3I4D - chains L and M of the 3 polymer chains in the assembly; structure by X-ray diffraction, 2.01 A resolution.

# Chain L
Molecule: Reaction center protein L chain
Organism: Rhodobacter sphaeroides
UniProt: P0C0Y8 (RCEL_RHOSH); residues 1-281 here correspond to UniProt positions 2-282 (UniProt number = residue number + 1)
Sequence (281 residues; row label = number of the first residue in the row):
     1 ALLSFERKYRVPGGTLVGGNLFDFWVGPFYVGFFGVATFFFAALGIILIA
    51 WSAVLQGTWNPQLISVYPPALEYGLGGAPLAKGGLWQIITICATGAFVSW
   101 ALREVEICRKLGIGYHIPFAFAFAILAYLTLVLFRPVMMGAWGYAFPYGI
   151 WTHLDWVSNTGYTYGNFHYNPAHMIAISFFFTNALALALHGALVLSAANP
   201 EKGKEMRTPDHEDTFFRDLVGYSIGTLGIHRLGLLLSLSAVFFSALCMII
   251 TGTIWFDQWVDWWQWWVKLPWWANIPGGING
Bound ions: Fe ion: His190, His230 (shared with His219(M), Glu234(M), His266(M) of chain M)
Small-molecule neighbours:
  - bacteriochlorophyll a (BCL), molecule 1: Ile46, Ile49, Phe97, Tyr128, Leu131, Phe146, Ile150, Trp151, His153, Leu154, Trp156, Val157
  - bacteriochlorophyll a (BCL), molecule 2: Phe97, Phe121, Ala124, Ile125, Ala127, Tyr128, Leu131, Trp156, Val157, Ser158, Thr160, Gly161, Tyr162, Asn166, Phe167, His168, His173, Ala176, Ile177, Phe180, Phe181, Val241, Ser244, Ala245, Cys247, Met248
  - bacteriochlorophyll a (BCL), molecule 3: Val157, Tyr162, His168, Phe181
  - bacteriochlorophyll a (BCL), molecule 4: His168, Met174, Ile177, Ser178, Phe181, Thr182, Leu185
  - bacteriopheophytin a (BPH), molecule 1: Thr38, Phe41, Ala42, Gly45, Ile49, Ile89, Cys92, Ala93, Ala96, Phe97, Trp100, Glu104, Ile117, Ala120, Phe121, Phe123, Ala124, Tyr128, Phe146, Tyr148, Gly149, Ile150, His153, Phe180, Ser237, Leu238, Val241
  - bacteriopheophytin a (BPH), molecule 2: Phe181, Ala184, Leu185, Ala188, Leu189, Phe216, Leu219, Val220
  - 1,4-diethylene dioxide (DIO): Pro171, Ile250, Ile254, Trp255, Trp259, Trp262
  - (2R,3S)-heptane-1,2,3-triol (HT3): Thr58, Asn60, Leu63
  - heptane-1,2,3-triol (HTO): Ile46, Ile49, Ala50, Trp59, Ile64
  - ubiquinone-10 (U10), molecule 1: Val26, Phe29, Tyr30, Val31, Gly35, Val36, Thr38, Phe39, Ala42, Ala43, Ile46, Ile47, Ala50, Trp59, Trp100, Arg103
  - ubiquinone-10 (U10), molecule 2: Met174, Ile175, Ser178, Phe179, Thr182, Leu185, Ala186, Leu189, His190, Leu193, Val194, Glu212, Asp213, Phe216, Tyr222, Ser223, Ile224, Gly225, Thr226, Ile229, Leu232
  - ubiquinone-1 (UQ1): Trp263, Trp265, Trp266

# Chain M
Molecule: Reaction center protein M chain
Organism: Rhodobacter sphaeroides
UniProt: P0C0Y9 (RCEM_RHOSH); residues 1-307 here correspond to UniProt positions 2-308 (UniProt number = residue number + 1)
Sequence (307 residues; row label = number of the first residue in the row):
     1 AEYQNIFSQVQVRGPADLGMTEDVNLANRSGVGPFSTLLGWFGNAQLGPI
    51 YLGSLGVLSLFSGLMWFFTIGIWFWYQAGWNPAVFLRDLFFFSLEPPAPE
   101 YGLSFAAPLKEGGLWLIASFFMFVAVWSWWGRTYLRAQALGMGKHTAWAF
   151 LSAIWLWMVLGFIRPILMGSWSEAVPYGIFSHLDWTNNFSLVHGNLFYNP
   201 FHGLSIAFLYGSALLFAMHGATILAVSRFGGERELEQIADRGTAAERAAL
   251 FWRWTMGFNATMEGIHRWAIWMAVLVTLTGGIGILLSGTVVDNWYVWGQN
   301 HGMAPLN
Disordered / not traced: 303-307
Bound ions: K+: Val192, Asp292; Fe ion: His219, Glu234, His266 (shared with His190(L), His230(L) of chain L)
Small-molecule neighbours:
  - bacteriochlorophyll a (BCL), molecule 1: Trp66, Met122, Val126, Phe150, Ala153, Ile154, Leu156, Trp157, Leu160, Trp185, Thr186, Asn187, Phe189, Ser190, Asn195, Leu196, Phe197, His202, Ser205, Ile206, Leu209, Tyr210, Val276, Thr277, Gly280, Gly281, Ile284
  - bacteriochlorophyll a (BCL), molecule 2: Met122, Trp157, Leu160, Val175, Ile179, His182, Leu183, Trp185, Thr186
  - bacteriochlorophyll a (BCL), molecule 3: Thr186, Phe197, Leu209, Tyr210
  - bacteriochlorophyll a (BCL), molecule 4: Phe197, Gly203, Ile206, Ala207, Tyr210, Gly211, Leu214
  - bacteriopheophytin a (BPH), molecule 1: Ser59, Leu60, Gly63, Leu64, Trp66, Phe67, Ala125, Val126, Trp129, Thr133, Thr146, Ala149, Phe150, Ser152, Ala153, Ala273, Val274, Thr277
  - bacteriopheophytin a (BPH), molecule 2: Tyr210, Ala213, Leu214, Ala217, Met218, Trp252, Thr255, Met256
  - spheroidene (SPO): Trp66, Phe67, Phe68, Ile70, Gly71, Ile72, Phe74, Trp75, Phe85, Leu89, Phe105, Trp115, Leu116, Ser119, Phe120, Met122, Phe123, Trp157, Met158, Leu160, Gly161, Phe162, Trp171, Val175, Pro176, Tyr177, Gly178, Ile179, His182
  - ubiquinone-10 (U10), molecule 1: Trp66, Phe67, Phe85, Leu86, Leu89, Phe90, Ile179
  - ubiquinone-10 (U10), molecule 2: Leu214, Leu215, Met218, His219, Thr222, Ile223, Ala245, Ala248, Ala249, Trp252, Thr255, Met256, Phe258, Asn259, Ala260, Thr261, Met262, Ile265, Trp268, Met272
  - ubiquinone-1 (UQ1): Leu86, Arg87, Leu89, Phe90, Phe91
Swiss-Prot annotation at these positions:
  - binding site ((7R,8Z)-bacteriochlorophyll b): His182, His202
  - binding site (Fe cation): His219, Glu234, His266
  - binding site (a ubiquinone): Trp252

# How chain L and chain M interact
Residue-residue contacts - 221 pairs, chain L then chain M:
  Ala1(L) - Arg253(M)  hydrogen bond (backbone-side chain)
  Leu2(L) - Arg253(M)
  Leu3(L) - Leu250(M)  hydrophobic
  Leu3(L) - Arg253(M)
  Leu3(L) - Asn259(M)
  Phe5(L) - Arg241(M)
  Phe5(L) - Glu246(M)
  Glu6(L) - Leu250(M)
  Glu6(L) - Arg253(M)  salt bridge
  Glu6(L) - Trp254(M)  hydrogen bond
  Lys8(L) - Glu246(M)  salt bridge
  Tyr9(L) - Thr243(M)  hydrogen bond
  Tyr9(L) - Glu246(M)  hydrogen bond
  Tyr9(L) - Arg247(M)
  Tyr9(L) - Leu250(M)  hydrophobic
  Tyr9(L) - Trp254(M)
  Arg10(L) - Arg253(M)
  Arg10(L) - Trp254(M)
  Trp25(L) - Trp254(M)
  Pro28(L) - Arg253(M)
  Pro28(L) - Trp254(M)
  Pro28(L) - Gly257(M)
  Phe29(L) - Trp254(M)
  Phe29(L) - Thr255(M)
  Phe29(L) - Met256(M)
  Phe29(L) - Gly257(M)
  Tyr30(L) - Trp254(M)  hydrogen bond (backbone-backbone)
  Trp100(L) - Thr255(M)
  Arg103(L) - Trp254(M)  hydrogen bond (side chain-backbone)
  Arg103(L) - Thr255(M)  hydrogen bond (side chain-backbone)
  Glu104(L) - Phe251(M)
  Glu104(L) - Thr255(M)
  Ile107(L) - Phe251(M)  hydrophobic
  Ile107(L) - Trp254(M)
  Ile107(L) - Thr255(M)
  Cys108(L) - Phe251(M)  hydrophobic
  Lys110(L) - Trp254(M)
  Leu111(L) - Arg247(M)  hydrogen bond (backbone-side chain)
  Leu111(L) - Leu250(M)
  Leu111(L) - Phe251(M)
  Leu111(L) - Trp254(M)  hydrophobic
  Gly112(L) - Arg228(M)  hydrogen bond (backbone-side chain)
  Gly112(L) - Phe229(M)
  Ile113(L) - Ala225(M)
  Ile113(L) - Val226(M)  hydrophobic
  Ile113(L) - Arg228(M)
  Ile113(L) - Phe229(M)  hydrophobic
  Ile113(L) - Arg247(M)
  Ile113(L) - Phe251(M)  hydrophobic
  Gly114(L) - Ala225(M)  hydrogen bond (backbone-backbone)
  Gly114(L) - Arg228(M)
  Tyr115(L) - Glu2(M)
  His116(L) - Gln4(M)  hydrogen bond (side chain-backbone)
  His116(L) - Ala221(M)
  His116(L) - Leu224(M)
  His116(L) - Ala225(M)
  Ile117(L) - Ala221(M)  hydrophobic
  Ile117(L) - Thr222(M)
  Ile117(L) - Phe251(M)  hydrophobic
  Ile117(L) - Trp252(M)  hydrophobic
  Trp151(L) - Phe197(M)
  Leu154(L) - Phe197(M)
  Val157(L) - Phe197(M)  hydrophobic
  Ser158(L) - Phe197(M)
  Tyr162(L) - Asn187(M)  hydrogen bond
  Tyr162(L) - Leu191(M)
  Asn166(L) - Leu183(M)
  Asn166(L) - Asn187(M)
  His168(L) - Leu183(M)  hydrogen bond (side chain-backbone)
  His168(L) - Thr186(M)
  Tyr169(L) - Phe180(M)
  Tyr169(L) - Asp184(M)  hydrogen bond
  Met174(L) - Leu183(M)  hydrophobic
  Phe180(L) - Leu209(M)
  Phe180(L) - Ala213(M)  hydrophobic
  Asn183(L) - Ser212(M)  hydrogen bond (side chain-backbone)
  Asn183(L) - Ala213(M)
  Asn183(L) - Phe216(M)
  Ala184(L) - Leu209(M)  hydrophobic
  Ala184(L) - Ala273(M)
  Ala186(L) - Phe216(M)
  Leu187(L) - Ser212(M)
  Leu187(L) - Phe216(M)
  Leu187(L) - Ala269(M)  hydrophobic
  Ala188(L) - Ala273(M)
  His190(L) - His219(M)
  His190(L) - Glu234(M)  salt bridge
  His190(L) - His266(M)  hydrogen bond
  Gly191(L) - His266(M)
  Ala192(L) - His145(M)
  Ala192(L) - Thr146(M)
  Ala192(L) - Ile270(M)  hydrophobic
  Leu193(L) - Met142(M)  hydrophobic
  Val194(L) - Glu234(M)
  Val194(L) - Leu235(M)
  Val194(L) - His266(M)
  Leu195(L) - His145(M)
  Leu195(L) - Glu263(M)
  Leu195(L) - His266(M)
  Leu195(L) - Arg267(M)
  Leu195(L) - Ile270(M)  hydrophobic
  Ser196(L) - Met142(M)
  Ser196(L) - Gly143(M)  hydrogen bond (backbone-backbone)
  Ser196(L) - His145(M)
  Ala197(L) - Leu235(M)  hydrophobic
  Ala198(L) - Leu235(M)
  Asn199(L) - Gly143(M)
  Asn199(L) - His145(M)
  Asn199(L) - Glu263(M)  hydrogen bond
  Asn199(L) - Arg267(M)  hydrogen bond
  Pro200(L) - Gly141(M)
  Pro200(L) - Gly143(M)
  Glu201(L) - Gln138(M)
  Glu201(L) - Gly141(M)  hydrogen bond (backbone-backbone)
  Glu201(L) - Met142(M)
  Glu201(L) - Lys144(M)  salt bridge
  Lys204(L) - Gly141(M)
  Met206(L) - Leu235(M)
  Arg207(L) - Glu22(M)  salt bridge
  Arg207(L) - Leu140(M)  hydrogen bond (side chain-backbone)
  Arg207(L) - Gly141(M)
  Arg207(L) - Met142(M)
  Arg207(L) - Leu235(M)
  Thr208(L) - Leu235(M)
  Pro209(L) - Leu235(M)
  Asp210(L) - Met20(M)
  His211(L) - Met20(M)
  His211(L) - Glu22(M)  salt bridge
  His211(L) - Met142(M)
  Glu212(L) - Leu235(M)
  Asp213(L) - Asn44(M)
  Thr214(L) - Gly19(M)
  Thr214(L) - Met20(M)  hydrogen bond (side chain-backbone)
  Thr214(L) - Arg29(M)
  Thr214(L) - Leu140(M)
  Phe215(L) - Thr133(M)
  Phe215(L) - Arg136(M)
  Phe215(L) - Ala137(M)
  Phe215(L) - Leu140(M)  hydrophobic
  Phe215(L) - Met142(M)  hydrophobic
  Phe215(L) - Thr146(M)
  Arg217(L) - Asp17(M)
  Arg217(L) - Asn44(M)
  Arg217(L) - Gly48(M)
  Arg217(L) - Pro49(M)
  Arg217(L) - Ile50(M)
  Asp218(L) - Val24(M)
  Asp218(L) - Arg29(M)  salt bridge
  Asp218(L) - Ile50(M)
  Asp218(L) - Tyr51(M)  hydrogen bond (backbone-backbone)
  Asp218(L) - Arg132(M)  hydrogen bond (backbone-side chain)
  Asp218(L) - Leu140(M)
  Leu219(L) - Trp129(M)
  Leu219(L) - Arg132(M)  hydrogen bond (backbone-side chain)
  Leu219(L) - Thr133(M)
  Val220(L) - Ile50(M)
  Val220(L) - Trp129(M)  hydrophobic
  Gly221(L) - Leu47(M)
  Gly221(L) - Gly48(M)  hydrogen bond (backbone-backbone)
  Gly221(L) - Pro49(M)
  Gly221(L) - Ile50(M)
  Tyr222(L) - Leu39(M)  hydrophobic
  Tyr222(L) - Asn44(M)  hydrogen bond (side chain-backbone)
  Tyr222(L) - Gln46(M)
  Tyr222(L) - Leu47(M)  hydrophobic
  Ser223(L) - Asn44(M)  hydrogen bond (backbone-side chain)
  Ile224(L) - Gly43(M)
  Ile224(L) - Asn44(M)  hydrogen bond (backbone-backbone)
  Gly225(L) - Asn44(M)
  Thr226(L) - Glu232(M)
  Leu227(L) - Asn5(M)
  Leu227(L) - Leu224(M)  hydrophobic
  Leu227(L) - Glu232(M)
  Gly228(L) - Phe42(M)
  Ile229(L) - Phe216(M)
  His230(L) - His219(M)  hydrogen bond
  His230(L) - Gly220(M)
  His230(L) - Ile223(M)
  His230(L) - Glu234(M)  salt bridge
  Arg231(L) - Tyr3(M)
  Arg231(L) - Asn5(M)  hydrogen bond (side chain-backbone)
  Arg231(L) - Ile6(M)  hydrogen bond (side chain-backbone)
  Arg231(L) - Phe7(M)
  Arg231(L) - Ser8(M)  hydrogen bond
  Arg231(L) - Trp41(M)  hydrogen bond (side chain-backbone)
  Arg231(L) - Phe42(M)  hydrogen bond (side chain-backbone)
  Arg231(L) - Leu224(M)
  Leu232(L) - Phe42(M)
  Gly233(L) - Phe216(M)
  Leu234(L) - Ala217(M)
  Leu234(L) - Leu224(M)  hydrophobic
  Ser237(L) - Ala213(M)  hydrogen bond (side chain-backbone)
  Ser237(L) - Phe216(M)
  Ser237(L) - Ala217(M)
  Trp263(L) - Phe90(M)  hydrophobic
  Trp263(L) - Phe180(M)  hydrophobic
  Trp266(L) - Leu86(M)  hydrogen bond (side chain-backbone)
  Trp266(L) - Arg87(M)  hydrogen bond (side chain-backbone)
  Val267(L) - Arg87(M)
  Val267(L) - Phe91(M)  hydrophobic
  Trp272(L) - Ala83(M)
  Trp272(L) - Leu86(M)  hydrophobic
  Trp272(L) - Arg87(M)  hydrogen bond (backbone-side chain)
  Ala273(L) - Arg87(M)
  Ile275(L) - Asn81(M)
  Ile275(L) - Ala83(M)  hydrophobic
  Ile275(L) - Val84(M)  hydrophobic
  Ile275(L) - Arg87(M)  hydrogen bond (backbone-side chain)
  Pro276(L) - Val84(M)
  Gly277(L) - Val84(M)
  Gly277(L) - Arg87(M)  hydrogen bond (backbone-side chain)
  Gly278(L) - Gln77(M)
  Gly278(L) - Val84(M)
  Gly278(L) - Asp88(M)
  Ile279(L) - Asp88(M)  hydrogen bond (backbone-side chain)
  Ile279(L) - Phe91(M)
  Ile279(L) - Phe92(M)  hydrophobic
  Asn280(L) - Arg87(M)
  Asn280(L) - Asp88(M)  hydrogen bond
  Asn280(L) - Phe91(M)
  Gly281(L) - Arg87(M)
Other interface residues (no listed pair), chain L (98 interface residues in all): Ala120, Phe181, Leu189, Leu235
Other interface residues (no listed pair), chain M (99 interface residues in all): Ala78, Ala149, Asn195, Met218, Ile238, Ala239, Ala249, Met272

# Overview
98 residues of chain L face 99 of chain M across their interface, with 43 hydrogen bonds and 8 salt bridges.
Among the polar pairs are Glu6(L)-Arg253(M), Lys8(L)-Glu246(M) and His190(L)-Glu234(M). Bacteriochlorophyll a,
bacteriopheophytin a and ubiquinone-10 are bound between chain L and chain M.
Here chain L is Reaction center protein L chain and chain M is Reaction center protein M chain, both from
Rhodobacter sphaeroides. Entry 3I4D (Photosynthetic reaction center from rhodobacter sphaeroides 2.4.1) was
determined by X-ray diffraction.
